PDB entry 7KWX | X-ray diffraction, 2.42 A resolution | chains B and C of the 3 polymer chains in the assembly

# Chain B (and C)
Name: Spermidine N(1)-acetyltransferase
From: Vibrio cholerae serotype O1 (strain ATCC 39315 / El Tor Inaba N16961)
Notes: EC 2.3.1.57; chain C of this document is another copy of the same molecule, construct and numbering; everything in this record applies to it too
Reference sequence: Q9KL03 (ATDA_VIBCH); residues 1-173 here = UniProt positions 1-173
Chain sequence (173 residues; row label = number of the first residue in the row):
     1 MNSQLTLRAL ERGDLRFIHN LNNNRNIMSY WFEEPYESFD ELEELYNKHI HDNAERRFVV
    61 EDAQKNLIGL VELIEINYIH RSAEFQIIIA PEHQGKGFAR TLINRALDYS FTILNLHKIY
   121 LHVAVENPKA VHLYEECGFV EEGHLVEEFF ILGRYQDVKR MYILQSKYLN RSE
Disordered / not traced: 1 (chain C: 1, 171-173)
Sequence notes: engineered mutation Leu152 (Asn in Q9KL03)
Swiss-Prot annotation at these positions:
  - active site: Tyr134 (Proton donor)
  - binding site (spermine): Met28, Glu33, Glu41, His49 to Asp52, Glu84 to Gln86
  - binding site (Mg(2+)): Glu33, Glu75
  - binding site (spermidine): Glu33, Glu41
  - binding site (acetyl-CoA): Ile87 to Ile89, Gln94 to Arg100, Asn127 to Glu136
  - site: Glu84 (Could be important for selectivity toward long polyamines)
Reported in the primary citation:
  - mutagenesis - N152L (1.2-fold): increased catalytic activity

# How chain B and chain C interact
Contacting residue pairs (10; chain B residue first):
  Ile79(B) - Ile113(C)
  Ile79(B) - Leu114(C)
  Ile79(B) - Asn115(C)  hydrogen bond (backbone-side chain)
  Arg81(B) - Tyr78(C)  hydrogen bond (side chain-backbone)
  Arg81(B) - Ile79(C)
  Arg81(B) - Arg81(C)
  Arg81(B) - Asn115(C)
  Ile113(B) - Ile79(C)
  Asn115(B) - Ile79(C)  hydrogen bond (side chain-backbone)
  Asn115(B) - Arg81(C)
Also at the interface, not in a pair above, chain B (5 interface residues in all): Tyr78

# Summary
The interface between chain B and chain C involves 5 residues on one side and 6 on the other; the contacts
include 3 hydrogen bonds. Among the polar pairs are Ile79(B)-Asn115(C) and Arg81(B)-Tyr78(C). From the paper:
N152L of chain B increases catalytic activity.
Chain B and chain C are both Spermidine N(1)-acetyltransferase (Vibrio cholerae serotype O1 (strain ATCC 39315
/ El Tor Inaba N16961)); the structure, Spermidine N-acetyltransferase SpeG N152L mutant from Vibrio cholerae,
was determined by X-ray diffraction, deposited together with 7KWH, 7KWJ, 7KWQ, 7KX2 and 7KX3.
